PDB entry 8JXM | electron microscopy, 3.49 A resolution | chains K and B of the 12 polymer chains in the assembly

[Chain K]
Name: Methylcrotonoyl-CoA carboxylase beta chain, mitochondrial
Source organism: Homo sapiens
Notes: EC 6.4.1.4
UniProtKB: Q9HCC0 (MCCB_HUMAN); residues 1-563 here = UniProt positions 1-563
Chain sequence (563 residues; row label = number of the first residue in the row):
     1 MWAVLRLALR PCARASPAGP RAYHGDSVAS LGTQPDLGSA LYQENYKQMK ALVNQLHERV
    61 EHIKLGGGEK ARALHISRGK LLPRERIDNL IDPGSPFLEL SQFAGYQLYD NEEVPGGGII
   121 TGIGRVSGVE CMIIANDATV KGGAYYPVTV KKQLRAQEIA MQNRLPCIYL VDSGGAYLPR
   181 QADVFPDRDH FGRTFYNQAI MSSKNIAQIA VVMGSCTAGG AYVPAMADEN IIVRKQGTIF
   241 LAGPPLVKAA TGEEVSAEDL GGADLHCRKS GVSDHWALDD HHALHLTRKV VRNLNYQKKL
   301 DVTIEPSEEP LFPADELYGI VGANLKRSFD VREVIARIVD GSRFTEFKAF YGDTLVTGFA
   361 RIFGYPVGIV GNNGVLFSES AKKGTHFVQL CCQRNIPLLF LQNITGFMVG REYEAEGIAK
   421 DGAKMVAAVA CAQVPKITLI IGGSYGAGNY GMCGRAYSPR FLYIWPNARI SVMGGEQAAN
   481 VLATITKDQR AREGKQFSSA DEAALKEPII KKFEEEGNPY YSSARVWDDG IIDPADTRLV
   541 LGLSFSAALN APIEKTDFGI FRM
Unresolved in the structure: 1-22
Small-molecule neighbours:
  - BTI (5-(hexahydro-2-oxo-1H-thieno[3,4-d]imidazol-6-yl)pentanal): A218, L241, L246
  - TW3 (S-[2-[3-[[(2R)-4-[[[(2S,3S,4S,5S)-5-(6-aminopurin-9-yl)-4-oxidanyl-3-phosphonooxy-oxolan-2-yl]methoxy-oxidanyl-phosphoryl]oxy-oxidanyl-phosphoryl]oxy-3,3-dimethyl-2-oxidanyl-butanoyl]amino]propanoylamino]ethyl] 3-methylbut-2-enethioate), molecule 1: R78, K141, G142, A144, G174, G175, A176, Y177, L178, P179, F185, F191, S215, T217, A218, G219, L246
  - TW3, molecule 2: G446, A447, Y450, V472, I485, Q489
UniProt features mapped onto this chain:
  - region: R343 to N372 (Acyl-CoA binding)
  - modified residue: K70 (N6-acetyllysine), K141 (N6-succinyllysine), K495 (N6-acetyllysine), K511 (N6-acetyllysine)
  - natural variant: S39 (S39F: In MCC2D), G68 (G68V: In MCC2D; uncertain significance), E99 (E99Q: In MCC2D), S101 (S101F: In MCC2D), G105 (G105R: In MCC2D; uncertain significance), G118 (deletion: In MCC2D), C131 (C131F: In MCC2D), T139 (T139I: In MCC2D), Y146 (Y146N: In MCC2D), K152 (K152T: In MCC2D), R155 (R155Q: In MCC2D; R155W: In MCC2D), N163 (N163D: In MCC2D; uncertain significance), 42 further natural variant entries in UniProt
What the authors report for this chain:
  - mutagenesis - L241R, A242F: decreased catalytic activity on TW3
  - catalytic residues: F407, A447 (proposed by the authors, not directly observed)

[Chain B]
Name: Methylcrotonoyl-CoA carboxylase subunit alpha, mitochondrial
Source organism: Homo sapiens
Notes: EC 6.4.1.4
UniProtKB: Q96RQ3 (MCCA_HUMAN); residue numbers follow UniProt; this construct covers 1-725
Chain sequence (725 residues; each row starts with the number of its first residue):
     1 MAAASAVSVL LVAAERNRWH RLPSLLLPPR TWVWRQRTMK YTTATGRNIT KVLIANRGEI
    61 ACRVMRTAKK LGVQTVAVYS EADRNSMHVD MADEAYSIGP APSQQSYLSM EKIIQVAKTS
   121 AAQAIHPGCG FLSENMEFAE LCKQEGIIFI GPPPSAIRDM GIKSTSKSIM AAAGVPVVEG
   181 YHGEDQSDQC LKEHARRIGY PVMIKAVRGG GGKGMRIVRS EQEFQEQLES ARREAKKSFN
   241 DDAMLIEKFV DTPRHVEVQV FGDHHGNAVY LFERDCSVQR RHQKIIEEAP APGIKSEVRK
   301 KLGEAAVRAA KAVNYVGAGT VEFIMDSKHN FCFMEMNTRL QVEHPVTEMI TGTDLVEWQL
   361 RIAAGEKIPL SQEEITLQGH AFEARIYAED PSNNFMPVAG PLVHLSTPRA DPSTRIETGV
   421 RQGDEVSVHY DPMIAKLVVW AADRQAALTK LRYSLRQYNI VGLHTNIDFL LNLSGHPEFE
   481 AGNVHTDFIP QHHKQLLLSR KAAAKESLCQ AALGLILKEK AMTDTFTLQA HDQFSPFSSS
   541 SGRRLNISYT RNMTLKDGKN NVAIAVTYNH DGSYSMQIED KTFQVLGNLY SEGDCTYLKC
   601 SVNGVASKAK LIILENTIYL FSKEGSIEID IPVPKYLSSV SSQETQGGPL APMTGTIEKV
   661 FVKAGDKVKA GDSLMVMIAM KMEHTIKSPK DGTVKKVFYR EGAQANRHTP LVEFEEEESD
   721 KRESE
Unresolved in the structure: 1-57, 74-123, 180-248, 718-725

[How chain K and chain B interact]
Contacting residue pairs - 8 pairs, chain K then chain B:
  A250(K) - A679(B)
  A250(K) - M680(B)
  T251(K) - T654(B)
  T251(K) - G655(B)
  T251(K) - T656(B)
  T251(K) - A679(B)
  T251(K) - Q704(B)  hydrogen bond (backbone-side chain)
  G252(K) - Q704(B)  hydrogen bond (backbone-side chain)
Other interface residues (no listed pair), chain K (4 interface residues in all): E253

[In short]
4 residues of chain K face 6 of chain B across their interface; the contacts include 2 hydrogen bonds. Among
the polar pairs are T251(K)-Q704(B) and G252(K)-Q704(B). Chain K binds compound TW3 and compound BTI. From the
paper: catalytic residues F407(K) and A447(K); L241R and A242F of chain K reduce catalytic activity on TW3.
Chain K is Methylcrotonoyl-CoA carboxylase beta chain, mitochondrial and chain B is Methylcrotonoyl-CoA
carboxylase subunit alpha, mitochondrial, both from Homo sapiens; the structure, Human 3-methylcrotonyl-CoA
carboxylase in BCCP-H2 state with MCoA, was determined by electron microscopy (same publication as 7YBU, 8J4Z,
8J78, 8J7D, 8JAK, 8JAW and 3 further entries).
